PDB entry 7SWQ | electron microscopy, 3.79 A resolution | chains A and B of the 3 polymer chains in the assembly

# Chain A
Name: Protein argonaute 10
From: Arabidopsis thaliana
UniProt: Q9XGW1 (AGO10_ARATH); residue numbers follow UniProt; this construct covers 1-988
Amino-acid sequence (988 residues; each row starts with the number of its first residue):
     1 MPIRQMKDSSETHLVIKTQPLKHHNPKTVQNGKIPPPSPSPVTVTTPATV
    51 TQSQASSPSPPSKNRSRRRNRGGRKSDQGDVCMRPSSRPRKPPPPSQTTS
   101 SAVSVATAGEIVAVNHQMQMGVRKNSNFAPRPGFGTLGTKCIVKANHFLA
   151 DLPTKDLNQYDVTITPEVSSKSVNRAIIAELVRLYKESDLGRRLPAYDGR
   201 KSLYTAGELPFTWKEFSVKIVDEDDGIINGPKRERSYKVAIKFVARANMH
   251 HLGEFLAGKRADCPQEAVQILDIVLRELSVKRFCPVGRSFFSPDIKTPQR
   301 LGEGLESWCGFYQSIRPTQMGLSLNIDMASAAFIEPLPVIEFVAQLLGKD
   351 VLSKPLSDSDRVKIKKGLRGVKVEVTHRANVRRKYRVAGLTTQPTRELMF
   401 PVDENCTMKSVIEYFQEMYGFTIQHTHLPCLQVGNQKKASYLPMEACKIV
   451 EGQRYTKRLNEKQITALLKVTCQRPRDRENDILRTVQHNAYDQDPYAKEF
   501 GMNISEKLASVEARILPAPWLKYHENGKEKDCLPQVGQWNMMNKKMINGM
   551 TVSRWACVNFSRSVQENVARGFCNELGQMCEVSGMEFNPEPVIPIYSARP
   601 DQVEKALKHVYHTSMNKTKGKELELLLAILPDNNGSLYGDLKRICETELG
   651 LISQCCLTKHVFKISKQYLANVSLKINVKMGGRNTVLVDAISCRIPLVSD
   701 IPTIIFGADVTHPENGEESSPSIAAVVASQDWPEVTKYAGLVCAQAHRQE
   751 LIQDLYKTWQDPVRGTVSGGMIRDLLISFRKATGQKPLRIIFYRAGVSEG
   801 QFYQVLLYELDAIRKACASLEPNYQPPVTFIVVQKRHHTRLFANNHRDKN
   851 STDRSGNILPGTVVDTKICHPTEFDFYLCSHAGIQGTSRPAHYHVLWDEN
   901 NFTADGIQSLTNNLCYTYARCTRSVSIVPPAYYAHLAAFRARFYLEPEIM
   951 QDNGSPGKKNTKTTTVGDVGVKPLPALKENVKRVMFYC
Unresolved in the structure: 1-125, 223-233, 257-262, 398-422, 714-719, 947-970
Differences from the reference sequence: engineered mutation Ala795 (Asp in Q9XGW1)
Bound ions: Mg2+ near Asp709 (its only coordinating residue here)
Reported in the primary citation:
  - mutagenesis - D795A: abolished catalytic activity on target slicing (citing earlier work)

# Chain B
Molecule: 21-nt RNA strand
Sequence (21 nucleotides; numbered 1 to 21; the number before each row is that of its first residue):
     1 UGGAGUGUGACAAUGGUGUUU

# Chain A / chain B interface
Contacting residue pairs (63; chain A residue first):
  Asp222(A) - U19(B)  base contact
  Lys366(A) - A12(B)  hydrogen bond to the phosphate
  Lys366(A) - A13(B)  salt bridge to the phosphate
  Arg369(A) - G16(B)  hydrogen bond to the base
  Arg378(A) - U21(B)  salt bridge to the phosphate
  Arg383(A) - U19(B)  sugar contact
  Arg383(A) - U20(B)  sugar contact
  Tyr385(A) - U20(B)  hydrogen bond to the phosphate
  Arg386(A) - U17(B)  hydrogen bond to the base
  Asn435(A) - U17(B)  base contact
  Asn435(A) - G18(B)  phosphate contact
  Gln436(A) - U17(B)  phosphate contact
  Lys437(A) - U17(B)  phosphate contact
  Lys437(A) - G18(B)  phosphate contact
  Lys438(A) - U20(B)  base contact
  Ser440(A) - U20(B)  sugar contact
  Ser440(A) - U21(B)  hydrogen bond to the sugar
  Tyr441(A) - U21(B)  hydrogen bond to the sugar
  Thr456(A) - C11(B)  phosphate contact
  Arg458(A) - C11(B)  hydrogen bond to the phosphate
  Arg458(A) - A12(B)  salt bridge to the phosphate
  Leu459(A) - C11(B)  base contact
  Leu468(A) - G7(B)  sugar contact
  Thr471(A) - G7(B)  phosphate contact
  Thr471(A) - U8(B)  phosphate contact
  Cys472(A) - G7(B)  hydrogen bond to the phosphate
  Leu630(A) - U1(B)  base contact
  Asn634(A) - U1(B)  hydrogen bond to the base
  Tyr638(A) - U1(B)  base contact
  Lys642(A) - U1(B)  salt bridge to the phosphate
  Ser653(A) - U1(B)  phosphate contact
  Gln654(A) - U1(B)  hydrogen bond to the phosphate
  Cys655(A) - U1(B)  hydrogen bond to the phosphate
  Cys656(A) - G2(B)  phosphate contact
  Leu657(A) - U1(B)  phosphate contact
  Leu657(A) - G2(B)  hydrogen bond to the phosphate
  His660(A) - G2(B)  salt bridge to the phosphate
  Gln667(A) - G2(B)  base contact
  Tyr668(A) - G2(B)  hydrogen bond to the phosphate
  Asn671(A) - G2(B)  hydrogen bond to the base
  Asn671(A) - G3(B)  sugar contact
  Lys675(A) - U1(B)  salt bridge to the phosphate
  Lys675(A) - G3(B)  salt bridge to the phosphate
  Lys835(A) - U6(B)  salt bridge to the phosphate
  Arg840(A) - G7(B)  salt bridge to the phosphate
  His881(A) - G5(B)  hydrogen bond to the phosphate
  His881(A) - U6(B)  salt bridge to the phosphate
  Ile884(A) - A4(B)  base contact
  Ile884(A) - G5(B)  sugar contact
  Gln885(A) - U6(B)  sugar contact
  Thr887(A) - U6(B)  sugar contact
  Thr887(A) - G7(B)  phosphate contact
  Arg889(A) - U6(B)  hydrogen bond to the sugar
  Arg889(A) - G7(B)  salt bridge to the phosphate
  Tyr918(A) - A4(B)  hydrogen bond to the phosphate
  Arg920(A) - G3(B)  salt bridge to the phosphate
  Arg920(A) - A4(B)  salt bridge to the phosphate
  Cys921(A) - G3(B)  hydrogen bond to the sugar
  Cys921(A) - A4(B)  hydrogen bond to the sugar
  Arg923(A) - A4(B)  hydrogen bond to the sugar
  Ser926(A) - G5(B)  hydrogen bond to the phosphate
  Tyr932(A) - A4(B)  hydrogen bond to the phosphate
  Tyr932(A) - G5(B)  hydrogen bond to the phosphate
Also at the interface, not in a pair above, chain A (61 interface residues in all): Ser330, Ala331, Ala388, Ala439, Leu442, Arg454, Ile464, Arg478, Val672, Lys679, Ala882, Ser888, Val925, Ile927, Tyr987
Also at the interface, not in a pair above, chain B (20 interface residues in all): G9, A10, G15

# Overview
61 residues of chain A face 20 of chain B across their interface, with 23 hydrogen bonds and 13 salt bridges.
Polar pairs include Arg369(A)-G16(B), Arg386(A)-U17(B) and Asn634(A)-U1(B). From the paper: D795A of chain A
abolishes catalytic activity on target slicing.
Here chain A is Protein argonaute 10 (Arabidopsis thaliana) and chain B is a 21-nt RNA strand. Entry 7SWQ
(Cryo-EM structure of Arabidopsis Ago10-guide-target RNA complex in a bent duplex conformation) was determined
by electron microscopy together with 7SVA from the same study.
